5WWR - chains A and C; structure by X-ray diffraction, 3.10 A resolution.

[Chain A]
Name: Putative methyltransferase NSUN6
Source organism: Homo sapiens
Notes: EC 2.1.1.-
Reference sequence: Q8TEA1 (NSUN6_HUMAN); residues 1-469 here = UniProt positions 1-469
Chain sequence (477 residues; row label = number of the first residue in the row):
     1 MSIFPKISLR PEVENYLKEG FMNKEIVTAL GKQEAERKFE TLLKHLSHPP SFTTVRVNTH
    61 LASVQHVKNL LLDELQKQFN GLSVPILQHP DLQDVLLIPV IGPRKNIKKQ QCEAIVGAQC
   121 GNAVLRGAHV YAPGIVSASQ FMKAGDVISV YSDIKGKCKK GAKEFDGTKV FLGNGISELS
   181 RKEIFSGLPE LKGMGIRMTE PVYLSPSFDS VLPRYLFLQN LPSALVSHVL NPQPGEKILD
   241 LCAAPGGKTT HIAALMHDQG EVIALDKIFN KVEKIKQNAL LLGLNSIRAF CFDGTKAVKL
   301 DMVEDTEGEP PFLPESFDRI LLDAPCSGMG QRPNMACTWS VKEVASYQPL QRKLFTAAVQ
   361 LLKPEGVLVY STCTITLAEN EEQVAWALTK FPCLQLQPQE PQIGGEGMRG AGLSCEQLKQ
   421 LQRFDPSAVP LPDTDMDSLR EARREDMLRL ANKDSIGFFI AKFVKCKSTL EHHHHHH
Unresolved in the structure: 1, 304-307, 467-477
Construct notes: expression tag (470-477)
Small-molecule neighbours: sinefungin (SFG): Leu241, Cys242, Ala243, Ala244, Pro245, Gly246, Gly247, Lys248, Asp266, Lys267, Ile268, Lys271, Phe292, Asp293, Gly294, Thr295, Asp323, Pro325, Leu350, Leu354
Swiss-Prot annotation at these positions:
  - active site: Cys373 (Nucleophile)
  - binding site (S-adenosyl-L-methionine): Cys242 to Lys248, Asp266, Asp293, Asp323
  - modified residue: Lys419 (N6-acetyllysine)
  - natural variant: Asp323 (D323N: In MRT82)
  - mutagenesis: Arg126 (R126A: Decreases substantially tRNA methyltransferase activity), Tyr131 (Y131A: Abolishes methylation of tRNA (Cys)), Lys159 (K159A: Decreases tRNA methyltransferase activity. Abolishes tRNA methyltransferase activity; when associated with A-181), Lys160 (K160A: Decreases tRNA methyltransferase activity. Abolishes tRNA methyltransferase activity; when associated with A-181), Arg181 (R181A: Substantially decreases tRNA methyltransferase activity), Leu218 (L218A: Decreases substantially tRNA methyltransferase activity), Asn220 (N220A: Decreases substantially tRNA methyltransferase activity), Ser223 (S223A: Does not affect tRNA methyltransferase activity), Lys248 (K248A: Abolishes tRNA methyltransferase activity. Does not affect S-Adenosylmethionine binding), Asp266 (D266A: Loss of S-Adenosylmethionine binding. Loss of tRNA methyltransferase activity), Lys271 (K271A: Loss of S-Adenosylmethionine binding. Loss of tRNA methyltransferase activity), Asp293 (D293A: Loss of S-Adenosylmethionine binding. Loss of tRNA methyltransferase activity), 3 further mutagenesis entries in UniProt
From the paper describing this entry:
  - binding site for tRNA (chain C): Thr54, Cys120, Arg126, His129, Tyr131, Phe141, Lys159, Lys160, Arg181, Lys192, Gly193, Pro206, Asp209, Leu218, Asn220, Ser223, Lys248, Asp323, Ala324, Cys326, Ser371, Cys373, Phe458
  - mutagenesis - Y131A, D293A: abolished catalytic activity on tRNACys
  - mutagenesis - R126A, K159A, K160A, R181A, L218A, N220A: decreased catalytic activity on tRNACys
  - mutagenesis - S223A: unchanged catalytic activity on tRNACys
  - mutagenesis - K159A/R181A, K160A/R181A, D266A, K271A, D323A, C373A, F458A: abolished catalytic activity
  - mutagenesis - F141A: unchanged catalytic activity on tRNA
  - mutagenesis - F141A (2.6-fold): decreased binding to tRNACys
  - binding site for sinefungin: Leu241, Cys242, Ala244, Asp266, Lys271, Asp293, Asp323, Pro325, Leu354
  - mutagenesis - K248A: abolished catalytic activity on SAM
  - catalytic residues: Lys248, Asp323, Cys326, Cys373
  - mutagenesis - C326D (39-fold), C326N (26-fold), C326S (26-fold): decreased catalytic activity
  - contacts within the chain: Lys248-Asp323, Cys326-Cys373
  - mutagenesis - D266A, K271A, D293A, D323A: abolished binding to SAM
  - mutagenesis - K248A (6-fold): decreased binding to SAM

[Chain C]
Molecule: tRNA
Sequence (75 nucleotides; row label = number of the first residue in the row; note: 1 number in that range is skipped by the numbering (no residue carries it; nothing is unmodelled there)):
     1 GAGGGUAUAG CUCAGG
    18 GGUAGAGCAU UUGACUGCAG AUCAAGAGGU CCCUGGUUCA AAUCCAGGUG CCCUCUCCA
Unresolved in the structure: 1, 34-35
Small-molecule neighbours: sinefungin (SFG): U71, C72, U73

[Chain A / chain C interface]
Pairs across the interface (80):
  Thr53(A) - U73(C)  base contact
  Thr54(A) - U73(C)  hydrogen bond to the base
  Gln119(A) - U71(C)  base contact
  Cys120(A) - A76(C)  sugar contact
  Ala123(A) - C74(C)  sugar contact
  Ala123(A) - A76(C)  base contact
  Arg126(A) - U73(C)  hydrogen bond to the base
  Arg126(A) - C74(C)  hydrogen bond to the base
  Gly127(A) - C74(C)  hydrogen bond to the base
  Ala128(A) - C74(C)  base contact
  Ala128(A) - A76(C)  base contact
  His129(A) - A76(C)  hydrogen bond to the base
  Tyr131(A) - C74(C)  base contact
  Tyr131(A) - C75(C)  stacking on the base
  Tyr131(A) - A76(C)  hydrogen bond to the base
  Pro133(A) - C75(C)  phosphate contact
  Pro133(A) - A76(C)  sugar contact
  Gly134(A) - A76(C)  base contact
  Gln140(A) - A38(C)  sugar contact
  Gln140(A) - U39(C)  phosphate contact
  Phe141(A) - A38(C)  stacking on the base
  Lys159(A) - U12(C)  sugar contact
  Lys159(A) - C13(C)  sugar contact
  Lys159(A) - A23(C)  hydrogen bond to the base
  Lys160(A) - U12(C)  hydrogen bond to the sugar
  Lys160(A) - G24(C)  hydrogen bond to the base
  Gly161(A) - C25(C)  sugar contact
  Ala162(A) - G24(C)  sugar contact
  Arg181(A) - C25(C)  hydrogen bond to the phosphate
  Arg181(A) - A26(C)  salt bridge to the phosphate
  Lys182(A) - G37(C)  phosphate contact
  Phe185(A) - A26(C)  sugar contact
  Ser186(A) - U27(C)  phosphate contact
  Gly187(A) - A26(C)  hydrogen bond to the sugar
  Leu188(A) - G10(C)  sugar contact
  Leu188(A) - C11(C)  sugar contact
  Lys192(A) - C75(C)  hydrogen bond to the sugar
  Lys192(A) - A76(C)  salt bridge to the phosphate
  Gly193(A) - C75(C)  hydrogen bond to the base
  Pro206(A) - C74(C)  hydrogen bond to the base
  Ser207(A) - C74(C)  base contact
  Phe208(A) - C74(C)  hydrogen bond to the base
  Asp209(A) - C74(C)  base contact
  Asp209(A) - C75(C)  hydrogen bond to the base
  Leu218(A) - U73(C)  sugar contact
  Leu218(A) - C74(C)  base contact
  Gln219(A) - U73(C)  base contact
  Asn220(A) - C72(C)  phosphate contact
  Asn220(A) - U73(C)  hydrogen bond to the phosphate
  Ser223(A) - C72(C)  hydrogen bond to the base
  Ser223(A) - U73(C)  hydrogen bond to the phosphate
  Pro245(A) - C72(C)  phosphate contact
  Lys248(A) - C72(C)  hydrogen bond to the base
  Lys267(A) - G3(C)  base contact
  Ile268(A) - C69(C)  phosphate contact
  Ile268(A) - C70(C)  phosphate contact
  Asn270(A) - C69(C)  phosphate contact
  Lys271(A) - C70(C)  phosphate contact
  Asp323(A) - C72(C)  hydrogen bond to the base
  Ala324(A) - C72(C)  hydrogen bond to the base
  Cys326(A) - C72(C)  base contact
  Gln331(A) - U71(C)  base contact
  Trp339(A) - C70(C)  sugar contact
  Lys342(A) - G4(C)  phosphate contact
  Lys342(A) - G5(C)  phosphate contact
  Glu343(A) - G4(C)  sugar contact
  Glu343(A) - G5(C)  sugar contact
  Ser346(A) - G3(C)  hydrogen bond to the sugar
  Ser346(A) - G4(C)  sugar contact
  Tyr347(A) - G3(C)  base contact
  Tyr347(A) - C70(C)  hydrogen bond to the sugar
  Pro349(A) - A2(C)  base contact
  Pro349(A) - G3(C)  sugar contact
  Leu350(A) - G3(C)  sugar contact
  Arg352(A) - A2(C)  hydrogen bond to the base
  Lys353(A) - G3(C)  salt bridge to the phosphate
  Ser371(A) - C72(C)  hydrogen bond to the base
  Thr372(A) - C72(C)  base contact
  Cys373(A) - C72(C)  base contact
  Phe458(A) - C72(C)  base contact
Also at the interface, not in a pair above, chain A (64 interface residues in all): Phe52, Val130, Cys158, Lys163, Ala244, Gln348, Trp386

[Overview]
64 residues of chain A and 24 residues of chain C are in contact; the contacts include 26 hydrogen bonds, 3
salt bridges and 2 aromatic stacking contacts. Polar pairs include Thr54(A)-U73(C), Arg126(A)-U73(C) and
Arg126(A)-C74(C). From the paper: catalytic residues Lys248(A), Asp323(A) and Cys326(A) among others;
K159A/R181A, K160A/R181A and D266A of chain A, among others, abolish catalytic activity; 21 substitutions were
tested in all.
Here chain A is Putative methyltransferase NSUN6 (Homo sapiens) and chain C is tRNA. Entry 5WWR (Crystal
structure of human NSun6/tRNA/SFG) was determined by X-ray diffraction together with 5WWQ, 5WWS and 5WWT from
the same study.
